Entry 2XXF (X-ray diffraction, 1.50 A resolution); this record covers chain A.

Chain A:
Name: Dissimilatory copper-containing nitrite reductase
From: Achromobacter xylosoxidans
Reference sequence: O68601 (O68601_ALCXX); residues 2-336 here correspond to UniProt positions 26-360 (UniProt number = residue number + 24)
Sequence (336 residues; numbered 1 to 336; the number before each row is that of its first residue):
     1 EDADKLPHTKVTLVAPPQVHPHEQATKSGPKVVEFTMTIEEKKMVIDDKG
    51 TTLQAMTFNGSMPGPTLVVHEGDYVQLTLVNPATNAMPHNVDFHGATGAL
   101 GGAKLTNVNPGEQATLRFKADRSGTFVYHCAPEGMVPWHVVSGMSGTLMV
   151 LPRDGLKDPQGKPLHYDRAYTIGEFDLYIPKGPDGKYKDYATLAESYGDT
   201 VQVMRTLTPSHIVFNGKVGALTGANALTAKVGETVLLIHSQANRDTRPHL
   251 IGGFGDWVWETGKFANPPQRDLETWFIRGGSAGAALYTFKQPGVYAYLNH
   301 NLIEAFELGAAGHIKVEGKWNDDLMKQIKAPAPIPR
Unresolved in the structure: 1
Construct notes: expression tag (1); engineered mutation F254 (His278 in O68601)
Bound ions: Zn2+ site 1 near H8 (its only coordinating residue here); Cu ion site 1: H89, C130, H139, M144; Cu ion site 2: H94, H129, H300; Zn2+ site 2: H94, H129, H300; Zn2+ site 3: H165, D167 (shared with 1 residue of chain B); Zn2+ site 4: E195 (shared with 2 residues of chain B)
Residues lining bound ligands: : D92, H94, H129, H249, H300

Overview:
Bound to chain A: compounds CU/ZN. The Cu ion site 1 is built by H89, C130, H139 and M144. H94, H129 and H300
coordinate Cu ion site 2.
Chain A is Dissimilatory copper-containing nitrite reductase (Achromobacter xylosoxidans); the structure, Cu
metallated H254F mutant of nitrite reductase, was determined by X-ray diffraction, deposited together with
2XWZ, 2XX0 and 2XX1.
